PDB entry 6UFY | X-ray diffraction, 2.71 A resolution | chains A and B of the 4 polymer chains in the assembly

# Chain A (and B)
Name: Choloylglycine hydrolase
Organism: Bacteroides thetaiotaomicron VPI-5482
Notes: chain B of this document is another copy of the same molecule, construct and numbering; everything in this record applies to it too
UniProtKB: Q8A600 (Q8A600_BACTN); residues 2-328 here correspond to UniProt positions 26-352 (UniProt number = residue number + 24)
Sequence (336 residues; row label = number of the first residue in the row):
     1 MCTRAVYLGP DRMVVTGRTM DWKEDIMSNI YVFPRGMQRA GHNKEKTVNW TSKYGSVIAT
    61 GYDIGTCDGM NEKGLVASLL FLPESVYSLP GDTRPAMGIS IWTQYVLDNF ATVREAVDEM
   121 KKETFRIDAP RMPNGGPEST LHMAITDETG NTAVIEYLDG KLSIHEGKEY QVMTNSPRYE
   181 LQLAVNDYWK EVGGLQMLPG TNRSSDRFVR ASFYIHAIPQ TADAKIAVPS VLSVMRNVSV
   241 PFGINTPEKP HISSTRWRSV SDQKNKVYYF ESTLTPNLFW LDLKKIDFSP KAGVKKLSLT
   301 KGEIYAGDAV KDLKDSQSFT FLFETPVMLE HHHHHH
Not modelled in the structure: 327-336 (chain B: 326-336)
Construct notes: expression tag (1, 329-336)

# How chain A and chain B interact
Contacting residue pairs (73; chain A residue first):
  Gly194(A) - Thr201(B)
  Leu195(A) - Thr201(B)
  Leu195(A) - Arg203(B)  hydrogen bond (backbone-side chain)
  Leu195(A) - Thr246(B)
  Leu195(A) - Glu248(B)
  Gln196(A) - Thr201(B)
  Gln196(A) - Arg203(B)  hydrogen bond (backbone-side chain)
  Met197(A) - Thr201(B)
  Met197(A) - Arg203(B)
  Leu198(A) - Leu198(B)
  Leu198(A) - Pro199(B)
  Leu198(A) - Gly200(B)  hydrogen bond (backbone-backbone)
  Leu198(A) - Thr201(B)  hydrogen bond (backbone-side chain)
  Pro199(A) - Leu198(B)
  Gly200(A) - Leu198(B)  hydrogen bond (backbone-backbone)
  Gly200(A) - Gly200(B)
  Gly200(A) - Tyr214(B)
  Thr201(A) - Gly194(B)
  Thr201(A) - Leu195(B)
  Thr201(A) - Gln196(B)
  Thr201(A) - Met197(B)
  Thr201(A) - Leu198(B)  hydrogen bond (side chain-backbone)
  Arg203(A) - Gln196(B)  hydrogen bond (side chain-backbone)
  Tyr214(A) - Gly200(B)
  Tyr214(A) - Pro241(B)  hydrophobic
  Tyr214(A) - Ile244(B)  hydrophobic
  Ala217(A) - Gly243(B)
  Ala217(A) - Ile244(B)
  Ala217(A) - Asn245(B)  hydrogen bond (backbone-backbone)
  Ile218(A) - Phe242(B)
  Ile218(A) - Gly243(B)
  Pro219(A) - Phe242(B)
  Pro219(A) - Gly243(B)
  Ile226(A) - Phe242(B)  hydrophobic
  Pro229(A) - Thr273(B)
  Pro229(A) - Leu274(B)  hydrophobic
  Ser230(A) - Phe242(B)
  Ser233(A) - Pro241(B)
  Ser233(A) - Phe242(B)  hydrogen bond (side chain-backbone)
  Val234(A) - Pro241(B)  hydrophobic
  Arg236(A) - Arg236(B)
  Arg236(A) - Arg258(B)
  Arg236(A) - Glu271(B)  salt bridge
  Asn237(A) - Asn237(B)
  Asn237(A) - Ser239(B)
  Ser239(A) - Asn237(B)
  Pro241(A) - Tyr214(B)  hydrophobic
  Pro241(A) - Ser233(B)
  Phe242(A) - Ile218(B)
  Phe242(A) - Pro219(B)
  Phe242(A) - Ser230(B)
  Phe242(A) - Ser233(B)  hydrogen bond (backbone-side chain)
  Gly243(A) - Ala217(B)
  Gly243(A) - Ile218(B)
  Gly243(A) - Pro219(B)
  Ile244(A) - Tyr214(B)  hydrophobic
  Ile244(A) - Ala217(B)  hydrophobic
  Asn245(A) - Ala217(B)  hydrogen bond (backbone-backbone)
  Thr246(A) - Leu195(B)
  Lys249(A) - Leu195(B)
  Arg258(A) - Arg236(B)
  Glu271(A) - Arg236(B)  salt bridge
  Thr273(A) - Pro229(B)
  Leu274(A) - Ile226(B)  hydrophobic
  Leu274(A) - Pro229(B)  hydrophobic
  Pro276(A) - Asn277(B)
  Pro276(A) - Leu278(B)  hydrogen bond (backbone-backbone)
  Pro276(A) - Trp280(B)  hydrophobic
  Asn277(A) - Pro276(B)
  Asn277(A) - Asn277(B)
  Asn277(A) - Ala306(B)
  Leu278(A) - Pro276(B)  hydrogen bond (backbone-backbone)
  Leu278(A) - Asn277(B)
Other interface residues (no listed pair), chain A (42 interface residues in all): Trp189, Asn202, Asp206, Arg210, Phe213, Trp280, Ile304
Other interface residues (no listed pair), chain B (44 interface residues in all): Trp189, Asn202, Arg210, Phe213, Lys225, Val234, Lys249, Ile252

# In short
42 residues of chain A face 44 of chain B across their interface; the contacts include 13 hydrogen bonds and 2
salt bridges. Polar contacts include Arg236(A)-Glu271(B), Leu195(A)-Arg203(B) and Gln196(A)-Arg203(B).
Both chains are Choloylglycine hydrolase (Bacteroides thetaiotaomicron VPI-5482). Entry 6UFY (B. theta Bile
Salt Hydrolase) was determined by X-ray diffraction (same publication as 6UH4).
